1FZ5 - chains A and B of the 6 polymer chains in the assembly; structure by X-ray diffraction, 2.40 A resolution.

Chain A (and B):
Name: Methane monooxygenase component A, alpha chain
Organism: Methylococcus capsulatus
Notes: EC 1.14.13.25; chain B of this document is another copy of the same molecule, construct and numbering; everything in this record applies to it too
UniProt: P22869 (MEMA_METCA); residue numbers follow UniProt; this construct covers 1-527
Chain sequence (527 residues; each row starts with the number of its first residue):
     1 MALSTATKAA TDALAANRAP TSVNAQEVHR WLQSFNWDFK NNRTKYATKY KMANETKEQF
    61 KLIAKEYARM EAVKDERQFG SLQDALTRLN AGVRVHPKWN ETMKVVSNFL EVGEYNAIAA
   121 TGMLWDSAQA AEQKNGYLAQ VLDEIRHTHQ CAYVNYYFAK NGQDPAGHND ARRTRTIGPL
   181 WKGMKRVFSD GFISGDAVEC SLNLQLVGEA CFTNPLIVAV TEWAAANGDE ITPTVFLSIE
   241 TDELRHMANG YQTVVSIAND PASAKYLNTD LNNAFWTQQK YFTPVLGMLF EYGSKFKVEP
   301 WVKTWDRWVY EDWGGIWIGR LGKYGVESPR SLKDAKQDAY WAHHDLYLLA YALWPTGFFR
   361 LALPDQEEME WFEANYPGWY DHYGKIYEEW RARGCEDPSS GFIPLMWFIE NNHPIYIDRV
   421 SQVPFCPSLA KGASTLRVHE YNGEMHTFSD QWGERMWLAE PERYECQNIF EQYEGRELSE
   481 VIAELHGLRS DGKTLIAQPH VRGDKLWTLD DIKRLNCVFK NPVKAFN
Unresolved in the structure: 1-16 (chain B: 1-17)
Ion coordination: Fe2+: Glu-114, Glu-144, His-147; Ca2+ near Asn-527 (its only coordinating residue here)
Curated features (UniProtKB/Swiss-Prot):
  - active site: Cys-151
  - binding site (Fe cation): Glu-114, Glu-144, His-147, Glu-209, Glu-243, His-246

Chain A / chain B interface:
Contacting residue pairs (26; chain A residue first):
  Glu-76(A) with Glu-76(B)
  Arg-77(A) with Gly-80(B); Gln-83(B)
  Gly-80(A) with Arg-77(B); Ser-81(B), hydrogen bond (backbone-side chain)
  Ser-81(A) with Gly-80(B), hydrogen bond (side chain-backbone); Ser-81(B); Asp-84(B), hydrogen bond; Ala-85(B), hydrogen bond (side chain-backbone)
  Asp-84(A) with Ser-81(B), hydrogen bond; Thr-234(B)
  Ala-85(A) with Ser-81(B), hydrogen bond (backbone-side chain); Leu-86(B), hydrophobic
  Leu-86(A) with Ala-85(B), hydrophobic
  Arg-88(A) with Glu-230(B), salt bridge; Pro-233(B); Thr-234(B), hydrogen bond; Leu-237(B)
  Leu-89(A) with Leu-89(B), hydrophobic; Glu-230(B)
  Glu-230(A) with Arg-88(B), salt bridge; Leu-89(B)
  Pro-233(A) with Arg-88(B)
  Thr-234(A) with Asp-84(B); Arg-88(B), hydrogen bond
  Leu-237(A) with Arg-88(B)
Other interface residues (no listed pair), chain A (14 interface residues in all): Gln-83

In short:
The chain A/chain B interface involves 14 residues from each chain, with 8 hydrogen bonds and 2 salt bridges.
Among the polar pairs are Arg-88(A)/Glu-230(B), Gly-80(A)/Ser-81(B) and Ser-81(A)/Asp-84(B). From UniProt:
active-site residue Cys-151(A) and 6 Fe cation-binding residues on chain A.
Both chains are Methane monooxygenase component A, alpha chain (Methylococcus capsulatus). Entry 1FZ5 (Methane
monooxygenase hydroxylase, form II crystallized anaerobically from reduced enzyme) was determined by X-ray
diffraction (same publication as 1FYZ, 1FZ0, 1FZ1, 1FZ2, 1FZ3 and 1FZ4).
